PDB entry 5OXC | X-ray diffraction, 1.02 A resolution | chain A

== Chain A ==
Name: Green fluorescent protein
Source organism: Aequorea victoria
Reference sequence: P42212 (GFP_AEQVI); aligned to UniProt positions 1-237 over residues 0-238 (the alignment contains insertions or deletions, so no single offset holds)
Sequence (237 residues; numbered 0 to 238; 2 numbers in that range are skipped by the numbering (no residue carries them; nothing is unmodelled there); the number before each row is that of its first residue; numbering starts at 0):
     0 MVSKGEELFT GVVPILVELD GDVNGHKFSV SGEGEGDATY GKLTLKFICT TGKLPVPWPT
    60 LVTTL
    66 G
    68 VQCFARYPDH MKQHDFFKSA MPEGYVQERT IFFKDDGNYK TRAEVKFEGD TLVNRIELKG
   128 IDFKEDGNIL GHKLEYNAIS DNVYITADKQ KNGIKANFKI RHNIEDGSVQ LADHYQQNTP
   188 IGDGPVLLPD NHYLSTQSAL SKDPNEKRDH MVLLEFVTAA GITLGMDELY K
Not modelled in the structure: 232-238
Covalently attached groups: covalent link Leu-64/Gly-66; covalent link Gly-66/Val-68
Modified / non-standard residues: Gly-66 (chromophore; B2H)
Sequence notes: insertion (1); engineered mutation Leu-64 (Phe in P42212), Ile-146 (Asn in P42212), Asp-148 (His in P42212), Thr-153 (Met in P42212); chromophore (66, 66, 66); conflict Ala-72 (Ser in P42212), Ala-145 (Tyr in P42212), Ala-163 (Val in P42212), Leu-231 (His in P42212)

== Overview ==
Chain A is Green fluorescent protein (Aequorea victoria); the structure, Structure of Cerulean Fluorescent
Protein at 1.02 Angstrom resolution, was determined by X-ray diffraction, deposited together with 5OX8, 5OX9,
5OXA and 5OXB.
